7GWT - chains A and D; structure by X-ray diffraction, 1.90 A resolution.

# Chain A
Molecule: B-cell lymphoma 6 protein
Source organism: Homo sapiens
UniProt: P41182 (BCL6_HUMAN); residues 5-129 here = UniProt positions 5-129
Chain sequence (128 residues; each row starts with the number of its first residue):
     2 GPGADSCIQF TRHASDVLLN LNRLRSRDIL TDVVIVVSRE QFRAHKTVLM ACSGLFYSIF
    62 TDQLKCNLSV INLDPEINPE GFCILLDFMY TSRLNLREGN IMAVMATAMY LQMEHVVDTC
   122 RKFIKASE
Not modelled in the structure: 2-5, 129
Sequence notes: expression tag (2-4)
Ligand contacts: A1ADA (5-{[5-chloro-2-(dimethylamino)pyrimidin-4-yl]amino}-1,3-dihydro-2H-indol-2-one): N21, R24, L25, R28, M51, A52, C53, S54, G55, Y58, Q113, M114, E115
Swiss-Prot annotation at these positions:
  - mutagenesis: N21 (N21K: Abolishes interaction with NCOR2 and HDAC2, no effect on interaction with CTBP1 and transcriptional autoinhibition; when associated with A-116 and 376-Q--Q-379), S59 (S59A: Abolished ubiquitination by the SCF(FBXL17) complex), H116 (H116A: Abolishes interaction with NCOR2 and HDAC2, no effect on interaction with CTBP1 and transcriptional autoinhibition; when associated with K-21 and 376-Q--Q-379)

# Chain D
Molecule: WVIP tetrapeptide
Chain sequence (6 residues; each row starts with the number of its first residue; numbering starts at 0):
     0 XWVIPA
Modified positions: ACE (acetyl group) at position 0

# How chain A and chain D interact
Residue-residue contacts - 11 pairs, chain A then chain D:
  C8(A) - P4(D)
  I9(A) - W1(D)  hydrophobic
  I9(A) - V2(D)
  Q10(A) - ACE_0(D)
  Q10(A) - W1(D)
  Q10(A) - V2(D)  hydrogen bond (backbone-backbone)
  Q10(A) - P4(D)
  F11(A) - ACE_0(D)
  F11(A) - W1(D)
  T12(A) - ACE_0(D)  hydrogen bond (backbone-backbone)
  T12(A) - V2(D)
Other interface residues (no listed pair), chain D (5 interface residues in all): I3

# Overview
Chain A and chain D each contribute 5 residues to their interface, with 2 hydrogen bonds. Main-chain hydrogen
bonds include Q10(A)-V2(D) and T12(A)-ACE_0(D). Bound to chain A: compound A1ADA. From UniProt: 3 mutagenesis
sites on chain A.
Here chain A is B-cell lymphoma 6 protein (Homo sapiens) and chain D is WVIP tetrapeptide. Entry 7GWT (Crystal
Structure of B-cell lymphoma 6 protein BTB domain in complex with ligand 6 at 17.22 ...) was determined by
X-ray diffraction, deposited together with 7GUD, 7GUE, 7GUF, 7GUG, 7GUH, 7GUI and 126 further entries.
